Entry 7V6W (X-ray diffraction, 2.55 A resolution); this record covers chains C and G of the 8 polymer chains in the assembly.

== Chain C ==
Protein: Antitoxin
Source organism: Staphylococcus aureus (strain NCTC 8325 / PS 47)
Reference sequence: Q2FVF7 (Q2FVF7_STAA8); residue numbers follow UniProt; this construct covers 1-85
Chain sequence (85 residues; numbered 1 to 85; the number before each row is that of its first residue):
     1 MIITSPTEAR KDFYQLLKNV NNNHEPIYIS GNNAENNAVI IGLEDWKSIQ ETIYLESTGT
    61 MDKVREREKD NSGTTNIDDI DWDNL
Disordered / not traced: 57-85
Reported in the primary citation:
  - binding site for the 26-nt DNA strand: Thr7, Arg10, Tyr14
  - binding site for the 26-nt DNA strand (chain G): Pro6, Thr7, Arg10, Tyr14, Lys18, Asn32
  - specificity-determining residues: Thr7, Arg10, Tyr14
  - self-association interface (contacts with another copy of this molecule); pairs are residue here / residue on that copy: Thr7-Tyr14 (hydrogen bond)
  - binding site for the 26-nt DNA strand: Pro6, Thr7

== Chain G ==
Molecule: 26-nt DNA strand
Sequence (26 nucleotides; numbered 1 to 26; the number before each row is that of its first residue):
     1 TTGACGTACT CAAGTGCGTA CGCTAT

== How chain C and chain G interact ==
Contacting residue pairs - 12 pairs, chain C then chain G:
  Ser5(C) - DG16(G)  phosphate contact
  Pro6(C) - DG16(G)  phosphate contact
  Thr7(C) - DT15(G)  sugar contact
  Thr7(C) - DG16(G)  hydrogen bond to the phosphate
  Glu8(C) - DT15(G)  phosphate contact
  Arg10(C) - DC17(G)  base contact
  Arg10(C) - DG18(G)  hydrogen bond to the base
  Arg10(C) - DT19(G)  hydrogen bond to the base
  Gly31(C) - DG16(G)  phosphate contact
  Asn32(C) - DT15(G)  phosphate contact
  Asn32(C) - DG16(G)  hydrogen bond to the phosphate
  Asn33(C) - DC17(G)  hydrogen bond to the phosphate

== In short ==
8 residues of chain C and 5 residues of chain G are in contact, with 5 hydrogen bonds. Among the polar pairs
are Arg10(C)-DG18(G), Arg10(C)-DT19(G) and Thr7(C)-DG16(G). The paper reports a binding site for the 26-nt DNA
strand (chain G) at Pro6(C), Thr7(C) and Arg10(C) among others; a binding site for the 26-nt DNA strand at
Thr7(C), Arg10(C) and Tyr14(C) among others.
Here chain C is Antitoxin (Staphylococcus aureus (strain NCTC 8325 / PS 47)) and chain G is a 26-nt DNA
strand. Entry 7V6W (Crystal structure of heterohexameric Sa2YoeB-Sa2YefM complex bound to 26bp-DNA) was
determined by X-ray diffraction, deposited together with 7V5Y and 7V5Z.
